Entry 1OUQ (X-ray diffraction, 3.20 A resolution); this record covers chains H and E of the 10 polymer chains in the assembly.

== Chain H ==
Molecule: loxP DNA
Sequence (37 nucleotides; each row starts with the number of its first residue):
   100 GGATAACTTC GTATAGCATA CATTATACGA AGTTATC

== Chain E ==
Name: Cre recombinase
Organism: Enterobacteria phage P1
Reference sequence: P06956 (RECR_BPP1); residues 1-343 here = UniProt positions 1-343
Chain sequence (343 residues; each row starts with the number of its first residue):
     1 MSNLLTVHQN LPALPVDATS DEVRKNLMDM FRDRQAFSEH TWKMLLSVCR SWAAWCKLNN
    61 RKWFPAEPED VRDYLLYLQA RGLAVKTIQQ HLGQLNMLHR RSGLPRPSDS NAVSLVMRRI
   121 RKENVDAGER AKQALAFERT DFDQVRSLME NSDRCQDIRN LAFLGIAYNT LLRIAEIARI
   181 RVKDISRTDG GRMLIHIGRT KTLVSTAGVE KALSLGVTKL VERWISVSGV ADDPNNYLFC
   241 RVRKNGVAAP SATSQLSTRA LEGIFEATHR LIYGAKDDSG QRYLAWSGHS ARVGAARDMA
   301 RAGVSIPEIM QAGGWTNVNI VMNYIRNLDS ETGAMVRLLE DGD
Not modelled in the structure: 1-20, 342-343
Curated features (UniProtKB/Swiss-Prot):
  - active site: Arg-173, His-289, Arg-292, Trp-315, Tyr-324 (O-(3'-phospho-DNA)-tyrosine intermediate)
What the authors report for this chain:
  - binding site for loxP DNA: His-289, Tyr-324
  - binding site for loxP DNA: Trp-315
  - catalytic residues: His-289 (proposed by the authors, not directly observed)
  - catalytic residues: Lys-201 (citing earlier work)

== How chain H and chain E interact ==
Contacting residue pairs (45; chain H residue first):
  DT103(H) / Lys-244(E)  hydrogen bond to the base
  DA104(H) / Lys-244(E)  base contact
  DA105(H) / Gln-156(E)  phosphate contact
  DA105(H) / Val-242(E)  phosphate contact
  DA105(H) / Arg-243(E)  sugar contact
  DA105(H) / Lys-244(E)  sugar contact
  DC106(H) / Gln-156(E)  hydrogen bond to the phosphate
  DC106(H) / Arg-159(E)  salt bridge to the phosphate
  DC106(H) / Arg-241(E)  hydrogen bond to the phosphate
  DC106(H) / Val-242(E)  hydrogen bond to the phosphate
  DT107(H) / Leu-256(E)  phosphate contact
  DT107(H) / Ser-257(E)  hydrogen bond to the phosphate
  DT108(H) / Arg-259(E)  base contact
  DG110(H) / Arg-50(E)  sugar contact
  DT111(H) / Met-44(E)  base contact
  DT111(H) / Ser-47(E)  hydrogen bond to the phosphate
  DT111(H) / Arg-50(E)  salt bridge to the phosphate
  DA112(H) / Met-44(E)  base contact
  DA112(H) / Arg-81(E)  salt bridge to the phosphate
  DA112(H) / Leu-83(E)  phosphate contact
  DA112(H) / Thr-87(E)  sugar contact
  DA112(H) / Arg-282(E)  hydrogen bond to the base
  DT113(H) / Met-44(E)  base contact
  DT113(H) / Leu-83(E)  phosphate contact
  DT113(H) / Ala-84(E)  hydrogen bond to the phosphate
  DT113(H) / Thr-87(E)  hydrogen bond to the phosphate
  DT113(H) / Gln-90(E)  base contact
  DT113(H) / Arg-282(E)  hydrogen bond to the sugar
  DA114(H) / Lys-86(E)  base contact
  DA114(H) / Gln-90(E)  hydrogen bond to the base
  DA114(H) / Ala-131(E)  phosphate contact
  DA114(H) / Lys-132(E)  hydrogen bond to the phosphate
  DA114(H) / Tyr-283(E)  sugar contact
  DG115(H) / Lys-86(E)  hydrogen bond to the base
  DG115(H) / His-289(E)  sugar contact
  DG115(H) / Tyr-324(E)  hydrogen bond to the phosphate
  DC116(H) / Arg-173(E)  salt bridge to the phosphate
  DC116(H) / His-289(E)  salt bridge to the phosphate
  DC116(H) / Arg-292(E)  salt bridge to the phosphate
  DC116(H) / Trp-315(E)  hydrogen bond to the phosphate
  DC116(H) / Asn-317(E)  sugar contact
  DC116(H) / Ile-320(E)  phosphate contact
  DA117(H) / Thr-202(E)  phosphate contact
  DA117(H) / Asn-317(E)  base contact
  DT118(H) / Thr-202(E)  phosphate contact
Also at the interface, not in a pair above, chain H (17 interface residues in all): DA102, DC109
Also at the interface, not in a pair above, chain E (39 interface residues in all): His-91, Gln-133, Leu-203, Thr-206, Cys-240, Gln-255, Ala-260, Gly-314, Thr-316

== In short ==
Chain H and chain E form an interface of 17 and 39 residues respectively; the contacts include 15 hydrogen
bonds and 6 salt bridges. Polar contacts include DT103(H)/Lys-244(E), DA112(H)/Arg-282(E) and
DA114(H)/Gln-90(E). The paper reports catalytic residues His-289(E) and Lys-201(E); a binding site for loxP
DNA at His-289(E), Tyr-324(E) and Trp-315(E).
Here chain H is loxP DNA and chain E is Cre recombinase (Enterobacteria phage P1). Entry 1OUQ (Crystal
structure of wild-type Cre recombinase-loxP synapse) was determined by X-ray diffraction (same publication as
1NZB, 1Q3U and 1Q3V).
